Entry 1GWH (X-ray diffraction, 1.74 A resolution); this record covers chain A.

# Chain A
Molecule: Catalase
Organism: Micrococcus luteus
Notes: EC 1.11.1.6
UniProt: P29422 (CATA_MICLU); residues 1-503 here = UniProt positions 1-503
Sequence (503 residues; each row starts with the number of its first residue):
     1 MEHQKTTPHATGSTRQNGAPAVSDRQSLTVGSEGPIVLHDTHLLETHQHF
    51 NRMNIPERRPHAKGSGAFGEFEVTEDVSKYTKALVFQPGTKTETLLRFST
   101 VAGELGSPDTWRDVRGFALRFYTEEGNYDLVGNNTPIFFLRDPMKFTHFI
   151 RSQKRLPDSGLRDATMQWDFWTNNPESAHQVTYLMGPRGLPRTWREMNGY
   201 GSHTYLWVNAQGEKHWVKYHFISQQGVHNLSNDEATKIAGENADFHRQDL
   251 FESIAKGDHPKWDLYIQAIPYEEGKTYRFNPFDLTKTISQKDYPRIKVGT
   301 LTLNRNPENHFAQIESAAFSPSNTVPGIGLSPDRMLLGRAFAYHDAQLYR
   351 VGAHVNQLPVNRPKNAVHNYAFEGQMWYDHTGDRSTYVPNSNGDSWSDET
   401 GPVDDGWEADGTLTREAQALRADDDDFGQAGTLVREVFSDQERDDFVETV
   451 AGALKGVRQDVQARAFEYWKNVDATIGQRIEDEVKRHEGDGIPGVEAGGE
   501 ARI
Not modelled in the structure: 1-5
Differences from the reference sequence: conflict I503 (Met in P29422)
Ion coordination: heme Fe: Y343 (together with acetate ion)
Ligand contacts:
  - heme (HEM): H47, N51, R58, R59, P60, H61, R97, S99, G116, F117, A118, V131, G132, N133, F138, P143, F146, G201, S202, H203, L284, F319, M335, R339, A342, Y343, A346, Q347, R350
  - NADPH (NDP; NADPH dihydro-nicotinamide-adenine-dinucleotide phosphate): Y183, P187, R188, N198, Y200, I222, S289, Q290, K291, R295, L433, V437, F438, E442
What the authors report for this chain:
  - conformationally variable residues: H49
  - binding site for NADPH: R188, R295
  - specificity-determining residues: A164, A453, I492, V495 (proposed by the authors, not directly observed)

# In short
Bound to chain A: heme and NADPH. The paper reports a binding site for NADPH at R188 and R295; specificity
determinants A164, A453 and I492 among others.
Chain A is Catalase (Micrococcus luteus); the structure, Atomic resolution structure of Micrococcus
Lysodeikticus catalase complexed with NADPH, was determined by X-ray diffraction together with 1GWE and 1GWF
from the same study.
